1MZ0 - chain A; structure by X-ray diffraction, 1.60 A resolution.

# Chain A
Protein: Myoglobin
Source organism: Physeter catodon
UniProt: P02185 (MYG_PHYCA); residues 1-153 here = UniProt positions 1-153
Amino-acid sequence (154 residues; row label = number of the first residue in the row; numbering starts at 0):
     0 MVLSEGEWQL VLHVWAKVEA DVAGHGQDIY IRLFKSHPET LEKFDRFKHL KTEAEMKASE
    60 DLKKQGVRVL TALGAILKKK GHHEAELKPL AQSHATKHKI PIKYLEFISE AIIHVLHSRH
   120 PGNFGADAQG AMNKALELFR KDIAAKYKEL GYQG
Sequence notes: initiating methionine (0); engineered mutation Tyr29 (Leu in P02185), Gln64 (His in P02185), Arg67 (Thr in P02185), Asn122 (Asp in P02185)
Metal / ion sites: heme Fe: His93 (together with carbon monoxide)
Small-molecule neighbours:
  - carbon monoxide (CMO): Tyr29, Phe43, Gln64, Val68, His93
  - heme (HEM): Thr39, Lys42, Phe43, Arg45, Gln64, Arg67, Val68, Ala71, Leu72, Leu89, Ser92, His93, His97, Ile99, Tyr103, Leu104, Ile107, Ile111, Phe138
From the paper describing this entry:
  - heme coordination: His93
  - conformationally variable residues (helix shift, loop rearrangement, side-chain flip): Tyr29, Phe43, Phe46, Asp60, Gln64, Leu104
  - contacts within the chain: Phe46-Asp60

# In short
Chain A binds heme and carbon monoxide. From the paper: heme coordination by His93; conformational variability
at Tyr29, Phe43 and Phe46 among others.
Chain A is Myoglobin (Physeter catodon); the structure, STRUCTURE OF MYOGLOBIN MB-YQR 316 ns AFTER PHOTOLYSIS
OF CARBON MONOXIDE SOLVED FROM LAUE DATA AT ..., was determined by X-ray diffraction (same publication as
1MYZ).
